Entry 3O2S (X-ray diffraction, 2.50 A resolution); this record covers chains A and B.

[Chain A]
Name: Symplekin
Source organism: Homo sapiens
Notes: fragment: N-terminal domain
Reference sequence: Q92797 (SYMPK_HUMAN); residues 30-360 here = UniProt positions 30-360
Amino-acid sequence (351 residues; row label = number of the first residue in the row):
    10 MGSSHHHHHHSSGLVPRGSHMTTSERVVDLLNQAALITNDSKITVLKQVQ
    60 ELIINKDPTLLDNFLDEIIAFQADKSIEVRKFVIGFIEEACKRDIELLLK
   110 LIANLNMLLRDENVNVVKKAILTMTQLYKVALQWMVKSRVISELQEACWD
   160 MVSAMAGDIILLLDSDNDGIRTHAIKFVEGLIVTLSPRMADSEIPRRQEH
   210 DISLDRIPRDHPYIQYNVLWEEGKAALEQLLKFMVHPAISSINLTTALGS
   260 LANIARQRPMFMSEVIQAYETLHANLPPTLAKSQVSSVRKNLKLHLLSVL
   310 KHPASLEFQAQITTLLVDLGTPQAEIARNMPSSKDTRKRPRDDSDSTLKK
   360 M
Disordered / not traced: 10-29, 341-360
Sequence notes: expression tag (10-29)
Swiss-Prot annotation at these positions:
  - motif: Thr345 to Met360 (Nuclear localization signal)
From the paper describing this entry:
  - mutagenesis - K185A: abolished catalytic activity with RNA polymerase II subunit A C-terminal domain phosphatase SSU72 (chain B)

[Chain B]
Name: RNA polymerase II subunit A C-terminal domain phosphatase SSU72
Source organism: Homo sapiens
Notes: EC 3.1.3.16
Reference sequence: Q9NP77 (SSU72_HUMAN); numbering as in UniProt (aligned over 1-194)
Amino-acid sequence (214 residues; numbered -19 to 194; the number before each row is that of its first residue; numbers below 1 keep their minus sign (Met-19 is residue -19)):
   -19 MGSSHHHHHHSSGLVPRGSHMPSSPLRVAVVCSSNQNRSMEAHNILSKRG
    31 FSVRSFGTGTHVKLPGPAPDKPNVYDFKTTYDQMYNDLLRKDKELYTQNG
    81 ILHMLDRNKRIKPRPERFQNCKDLFDLILTCEERVYDQVVEDLNSREQET
   131 CQPVHVVNVDIQDNHEEATLGAFLICELCQCIQHTEDMENEIDELLQEFE
   181 EKSGRTFLHTVCFY
Disordered / not traced: -19 to 4
Sequence notes: expression tag (-19 to 0)
From the paper describing this entry:
  - catalytic residues: Cys12
  - mutagenesis - R126A: unchanged binding to Symplekin (chain A)
  - mutagenesis - T190A/V191A/F193A: abolished catalytic activity with Symplekin (chain A)

[How chain A and chain B interact]
Contacting residue pairs (43; chain A residue first):
  Val123(A) with Asp167(B)
  Lys127(A) with Glu169(B), salt bridge
  Leu131(A) with Thr130(B); Cys131(B)
  Gln135(A) with Glu129(B), hydrogen bond (side chain-backbone)
  Asp175(A) with Asn170(B)
  Asn176(A) with Asp167(B), hydrogen bond; Asn170(B)
  Asp177(A) with Glu169(B); Asn170(B)
  Gly178(A) with Glu169(B)
  Thr181(A) with Phe193(B)
  His182(A) with Pro133(B); Glu169(B)
  Lys185(A) with Gln128(B); Cys131(B); Phe193(B)
  Arg205(A) with Glu127(B)
  Arg206(A) with Glu127(B), salt bridge; Glu129(B), salt bridge
  Gln207(A) with Gln128(B)
  Ile251(A) with Asp173(B); His189(B); Thr190(B); Val191(B), hydrophobic
  Thr254(A) with Thr190(B); Val191(B)
  Thr255(A) with Val191(B); Phe193(B)
  Ala290(A) with Gln177(B)
  Ser292(A) with Gln177(B), hydrogen bond; Glu180(B), hydrogen bond; Phe187(B)
  Gln293(A) with Asp173(B); Gln177(B)
  Ser296(A) with Tyr116(B); Leu188(B); His189(B), hydrogen bond (side chain-backbone)
  Lys299(A) with Glu113(B), salt bridge; Tyr116(B); Asp117(B), salt bridge
  Asn300(A) with Thr190(B), hydrogen bond
  Leu303(A) with Asn124(B)
Interface residues without a listed pair, chain A (30 interface residues in all): Thr134, Glu188, Ser250, Asn262, Ser295, His304
Interface residues without a listed pair, chain B (25 interface residues in all): Val120, Gln132, Thr186
The authors on this interface:
  - residue pairs: Asn300(A)-Thr190(B) (hydrogen bond)
  - interface residues, chain A: Lys185(A), Ile251(A)
  - hot spots on chain A (mutagenesis) - K185A: abolished binding to RNA polymerase II subunit A C-terminal domain phosphatase SSU72 (chain B)
  - interface residues, chain B: Val191(B), Phe193(B)
  - hot spots on chain B (mutagenesis) - T190A/V191A/F193A: abolished binding to Symplekin (chain A)

[Overview]
The interface between chain A and chain B involves 30 residues on one side and 25 on the other; the contacts
include 6 hydrogen bonds and 5 salt bridges. Polar contacts include Lys127(A)-Glu169(B), Arg206(A)-Glu127(B)
and Arg206(A)-Glu129(B). The paper describes a hydrogen bond between Asn300(A) and Thr190(B). The paper
reports the catalytic residue Cys12(B); K185A of chain A abolishes catalytic activity with RNA polymerase II
subunit A C-terminal domain phosphatase SSU72 (chain B); 3 substitutions were tested in all.
Chain A is Symplekin and chain B is RNA polymerase II subunit A C-terminal domain phosphatase SSU72, both from
Homo sapiens; the structure, Crystal structure of the human symplekin-Ssu72 complex, was determined by X-ray
diffraction (same publication as 3O2Q, 3O2T, 3ODR and 3ODS).
